PDB entry 8EKV | X-ray diffraction, 1.62 A resolution | chains D and F of the 3 polymer chains in the assembly

# Chain D
Molecule: 16-nt DNA strand
Sequence (16 nucleotides; each row starts with the number of its first residue):
    17 TCCCACATCC GCTTAT

# Chain F
Molecule: Transcription factor PU.1
Organism: Homo sapiens
Notes: fragment: ETS-Domain
Reference sequence: P17947 (SPI1_HUMAN); residues 165-270 here = UniProt positions 165-270
Amino-acid sequence (106 residues; row label = number of the first residue in the row):
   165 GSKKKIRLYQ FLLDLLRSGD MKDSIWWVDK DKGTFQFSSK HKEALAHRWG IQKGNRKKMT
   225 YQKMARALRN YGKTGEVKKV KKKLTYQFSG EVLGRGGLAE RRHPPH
Unresolved in the structure: 165-168, 260-270
Curated features (UniProtKB/Swiss-Prot):
  - DNA-binding region: Ile170 to Ser253 (ETS)
  - binding site (DNA): Lys217, Arg230, Arg233, Lys243
  - natural variant: His211 (H211P: In AGM10), Val241 (V241G: In AGM10)
What the authors report for this chain:
  - binding site for the 16-nt DNA strand (chain D): Asn234
  - conformationally variable residues (side-chain flip): Arg233
  - binding site for the 16-nt DNA strand: Arg233

# Interface between chain D and chain F
Contacting residue pairs (17; chain D residue first):
  DA21(D) with Arg171(F), salt bridge to the phosphate
  DC22(D) with Arg171(F), salt bridge to the phosphate; Leu172(F), hydrogen bond to the phosphate; Lys217(F), hydrogen bond to the phosphate; Tyr235(F), hydrogen bond to the phosphate
  DA23(D) with Trp213(F), hydrogen bond to the phosphate; Lys217(F), salt bridge to the phosphate; Asn219(F), hydrogen bond to the phosphate; Met223(F), phosphate contact
  DT24(D) with Asn219(F), phosphate contact; Arg220(F), phosphate contact; Lys221(F), hydrogen bond to the phosphate; Lys227(F), salt bridge to the phosphate; Arg230(F), base contact
  DC25(D) with Lys221(F), salt bridge to the phosphate
  DC26(D) with Gln226(F), base contact
  DG27(D) with Gln226(F), base contact
Also at the interface, not in a pair above, chain F (16 interface residues in all): Ile170, Lys222, Ala231, Asn234

# Summary
7 residues of chain D face 16 of chain F across their interface; the contacts include 6 hydrogen bonds and 5
salt bridges. Polar pairs include DC22(D)-Leu172(F), DC22(D)-Lys217(F) and DC22(D)-Tyr235(F). From the paper:
a binding site for the 16-nt DNA strand (chain D) at Asn234(F); a binding site for the 16-nt DNA strand at
Arg233(F).
Here chain D is a 16-nt DNA strand and chain F is Transcription factor PU.1 (Homo sapiens). Entry 8EKV (Human
PU.1 ETS-Domain (165-270) Bound to d(AATAAGCGGATGTGGG)) was determined by X-ray diffraction (same publication
as 8E3K, 8E3R, 8E4H, 8E5Y, 8EBH, 8EE9 and 14 further entries).
